Entry 7CN2 (electron microscopy, 3.43 A resolution); this record covers chains L and C of the 18 polymer chains in the assembly.

# Chain L
Protein: The light chain variable region of H16.001 Fab fragment
From: Oryctolagus cuniculus
Notes: antibody fragment or engineered binder
Amino-acid sequence (110 residues; each row starts with the number of its first residue):
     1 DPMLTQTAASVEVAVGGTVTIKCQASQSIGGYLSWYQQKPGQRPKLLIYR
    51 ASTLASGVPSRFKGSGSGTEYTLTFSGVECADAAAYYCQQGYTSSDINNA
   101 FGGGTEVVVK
Disulfides: Cys-23/Cys-88

# Chain C
Protein: Major capsid protein L1
From: Human papillomavirus type 16
UniProtKB: P03101 (VL1_HPV16); residue numbers follow UniProt; this construct covers 1-505
Amino-acid sequence (505 residues; numbered 1 to 505; the number before each row is that of its first residue):
     1 MSLWLPSEATVYLPPVPVSKVVSTDEYVARTNIYYHAGTSRLLAVGHPYF
    51 PIKKPNNNKILVPKVSGLQYRVFRIHLPDPNKFGFPDTSFYNPDTQRLVW
   101 ACVGVEVGRGQPLGVGISGHPLLNKLDDTENASAYAANAGVDNRECISMD
   151 YKQTQLCLIGCKPPIGEHWGKGSPCTNVAVNPGDCPPLELINTVIQDGDM
   201 VDTGFGAMDFTTLQANKSEVPLDICTSICKYPDYIKMVSEPYGDSLFFYL
   251 RREQMFVRHLFNRAGAVGENVPDDLYIKGSGSTANLASSNYFPTPSGSMV
   301 TSDAQIFNKPYWLQRAQGHNNGICWGNQLFVTVVDTTRSTNMSLCAAIST
   351 SETTYKNTNFKEYLRHGEEYDLQFIFQLCKITLTADVMTYIHSMNSTILE
   401 DWNFGLQPPPGGTLEDTYRFVTSQAIACQKHTPPAPKEDPLKKYTFWEVN
   451 LKEKFSADLDQFPLGRKFLLQAGLKAKPKFTLGKRKATPTTSSTSTTAKR
   501 KKRKL
Not modelled in the structure: 1-2, 482-505

# How chain L and chain C interact
Pairs across the interface (6; chain L residue first):
  Tyr-32(L) with Thr-358(C); Lys-361(C), hydrogen bond
  Tyr-92(L) with Ile-348(C); Glu-352(C), hydrogen bond; Lys-356(C)
  Thr-93(L) with Lys-356(C)
Other interface residues (no listed pair), chain L (8 interface residues in all): Ser-28, Ile-29, Gly-30, Gly-91, Ser-94
Other interface residues (no listed pair), chain C (6 interface residues in all): Asn-359

# Summary
Chain L and chain C form an interface of 8 and 6 residues respectively, with 2 hydrogen bonds. Among the polar
pairs are Tyr-32(L)/Lys-361(C) and Tyr-92(L)/Glu-352(C).
Chain L is the light chain variable region of H16.001 Fab fragment (Oryctolagus cuniculus) and chain C is
Major capsid protein L1 (Human papillomavirus type 16); the structure, Subparticle refinement of human
papillomavirus type 16 pesudovirus in complex with H16.001 Fab, was determined by electron microscopy.
